Entry 7ECY (electron microscopy, 3.60 A resolution); this record covers chains A and C of the 5 polymer chains in the assembly.

== Chain A ==
Molecule: Capsid protein VP1
Source organism: Human enterovirus D68
Reference sequence: A0A097BW12 (A0A097BW12_HED68); residues 1-297 here correspond to UniProt positions 565-861 (UniProt number = residue number + 564)
Amino-acid sequence (297 residues; each row starts with the number of its first residue):
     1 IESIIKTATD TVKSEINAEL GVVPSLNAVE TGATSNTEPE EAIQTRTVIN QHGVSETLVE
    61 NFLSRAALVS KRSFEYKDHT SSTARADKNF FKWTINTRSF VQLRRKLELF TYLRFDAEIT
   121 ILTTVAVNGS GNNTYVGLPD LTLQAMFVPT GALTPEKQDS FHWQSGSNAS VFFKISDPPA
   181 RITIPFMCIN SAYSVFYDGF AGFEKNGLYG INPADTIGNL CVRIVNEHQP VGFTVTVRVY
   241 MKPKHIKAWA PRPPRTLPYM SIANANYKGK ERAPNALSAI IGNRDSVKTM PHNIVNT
Disordered / not traced: 1-46, 49-53, 81-87, 129-134, 270-297

== Chain C ==
Molecule: Capsid protein VP2
Source organism: Human enterovirus D68
Reference sequence: A0A097BW12 (A0A097BW12_HED68); residues 1-248 here correspond to UniProt positions 70-317 (UniProt number = residue number + 69)
Amino-acid sequence (248 residues; each row starts with the number of its first residue):
     1 SPSAEACGYS DRVLQLKLGN SAIVTQEAAN YCCAYGEWPN YLPDHEAVAI DKPTQPETAT
    61 DRFYTLKSVK WETGSTGWWW KLPDALNNIG MFGQNVQHHY LYRSGFLIHV QCNATKFHQG
   121 ALLVVAIPEH QRGAHNTNTS PGFDDIMKGE EGGTFNHPYV LDDGTSLACA TIFPHQWINL
   181 RTNNSATIVL PWMNAAPMDF PLRHNQWTLA IIPVVPLGTR TTSSMVPITV SIAPMCCEFN
   241 GLRHAITQ
Disordered / not traced: 1-12, 44-53, 245-248

== How chain A and chain C interact ==
Contacting residue pairs (82):
  T111(A) with E129(C)
  Y112(A) with E129(C), hydrogen bond; M193(C), hydrophobic; N194(C); A195(C), hydrophobic
  N190(A) with A195(C); A196(C)
  S191(A) with A195(C), hydrogen bond (backbone-backbone)
  A192(A) with A195(C)
  V195(A) with Q131(C)
  F196(A) with E129(C); Q131(C)
  Y197(A) with E129(C); Q131(C); R203(C); H204(C)
  D198(A) with K81(C), salt bridge; E129(C), hydrogen bond (backbone-side chain); H130(C); I146(C); H204(C), hydrogen bond (backbone-side chain); N205(C), hydrogen bond (backbone-backbone)
  G199(A) with R203(C)
  F200(A) with G142(C); F143(C), hydrophobic; I146(C), hydrophobic; R203(C)
  G202(A) with R203(C), hydrogen bond (backbone-side chain)
  F203(A) with R203(C)
  E204(A) with R203(C)
  K205(A) with F143(C); R203(C)
  Y209(A) with Q131(C); R132(C), hydrogen bond (side chain-backbone); P141(C); I146(C), hydrophobic
  A250(A) with Y35(C); M193(C), hydrophobic
  P251(A) with I172(C); F173(C)
  R252(A) with I127(C); P128(C), hydrogen bond (side chain-backbone); E129(C), hydrogen bond (side chain-backbone); D163(C), salt bridge; I172(C); F173(C)
  P253(A) with T165(C); C169(C), hydrophobic; A170(C), hydrophobic; I172(C); F173(C)
  P254(A) with T165(C); S166(C); C169(C)
  R255(A) with D163(C); G164(C); T165(C)
  T256(A) with G164(C)
  L257(A) with V160(C), hydrophobic; G164(C)
  M260(A) with N136(C); T137(C)
  N264(A) with N138(C); T139(C); S140(C), hydrogen bond
  A265(A) with R132(C); D163(C)
  N266(A) with G133(C); A134(C), hydrogen bond (side chain-backbone); T137(C), hydrogen bond (side chain-backbone); N138(C); T139(C), hydrogen bond (side chain-backbone)
  Y267(A) with A134(C), hydrogen bond (backbone-backbone); H135(C); N136(C), hydrogen bond (backbone-backbone); H157(C); V160(C); D162(C), hydrogen bond; G164(C)
  K268(A) with H135(C), hydrogen bond (backbone-side chain); N136(C)
  G269(A) with H135(C)
Also at the interface, not in a pair above, chain A (37 interface residues in all): S194, N206, G207, G210, W249, S261
Also at the interface, not in a pair above, chain C (41 interface residues in all): M147, L202, T208

== Overview ==
The interface between chain A and chain C involves 37 residues on one side and 41 on the other; the contacts
include 17 hydrogen bonds and 2 salt bridges. Among the polar pairs are D198(A)-K81(C), R252(A)-D163(C) and
Y112(A)-E129(C).
Here chain A is Capsid protein VP1 and chain C is Capsid protein VP2, both from Human enterovirus D68. Entry
7ECY (EV-D68 in complex with 2H12 Fab (State 3)) was determined by electron microscopy (same publication as
7EBR and 7EBZ).
